PDB entry 3B6G | X-ray diffraction, 3.45 A resolution | chains J and C of the 10 polymer chains in the assembly

Chain J:
Molecule: 147-nt DNA strand
From: Homo sapiens
Sequence (147 nucleotides; numbered -73 to 73; the number before each row is that of its first residue; numbers below 1 keep their minus sign (DA-73 is residue -73)):
   -73 ATCAATATCC ACCTGCAGAT ACTACCAAAA GTGTATTTGG AAACTGCTCC ATCAAAAGGC
   -13 ATGTTCAGCT GGATTCCAGC TGAACATGCC TTTTGATGGA GCAGTTTCCA AATACACTTT
    47 TGGTAGTATC TGCAGGTGGA TATTGAT

Chain C:
Name: Histone H2A
From: Xenopus laevis
UniProt: Q6AZJ8 (Q6AZJ8_XENLA); aligned to UniProt positions 2-129 over residues 1-128 (the alignment contains insertions or deletions, so no single offset holds)
Sequence (128 residues; row label = number of the first residue in the row):
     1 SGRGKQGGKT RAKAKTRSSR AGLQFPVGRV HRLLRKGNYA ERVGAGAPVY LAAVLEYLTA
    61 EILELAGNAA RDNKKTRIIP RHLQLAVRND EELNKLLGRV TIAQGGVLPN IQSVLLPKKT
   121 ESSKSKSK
Unresolved in the structure: 1-14, 121-128

Chain J / chain C interface:
Contacting residue pairs (15):
  DA38(J) - Arg42(C)  hydrogen bond to the sugar
  DA38(J) - Val43(C)  sugar contact
  DA38(J) - Gly44(C)  phosphate contact
  DA38(J) - Ala45(C)  hydrogen bond to the phosphate
  DT39(J) - Arg35(C)  salt bridge to the phosphate
  DT39(J) - Arg42(C)  phosphate contact
  DT39(J) - Val43(C)  hydrogen bond to the phosphate
  DG48(J) - Arg29(C)  hydrogen bond to the phosphate
  DG49(J) - Arg29(C)  salt bridge to the phosphate
  DG58(J) - Thr76(C)  sugar contact
  DG58(J) - Arg77(C)  hydrogen bond to the phosphate
  DC59(J) - Lys75(C)  phosphate contact
  DC59(J) - Thr76(C)  hydrogen bond to the phosphate
  DC59(J) - Arg77(C)  phosphate contact
  DA60(J) - Lys75(C)  salt bridge to the phosphate
Other interface residues (no listed pair), chain C (10 interface residues in all): Glu41

Overview:
The interface between chain J and chain C involves 7 residues on one side and 10 on the other; the contacts
include 6 hydrogen bonds and 3 salt bridges. Polar contacts include DA38(J)-Arg42(C), DA38(J)-Ala45(C) and
DT39(J)-Val43(C).
Chain J is a 147-nt DNA strand (Homo sapiens) and chain C is Histone H2A (Xenopus laevis); the structure,
Nucleosome core particle treated with oxaliplatin, was determined by X-ray diffraction (same publication as
3B6F).
